1MKA - chains A and B; structure by X-ray diffraction, 2.00 A resolution.

== Chain A (and B) ==
Name: Beta-hydroxydecanoyl thiol ester dehydrase
Source organism: Escherichia coli
Notes: EC 4.2.1.60; chain B of this document is another copy of the same molecule, construct and numbering; everything in this record applies to it too
UniProt: P0A6Q3 (FABA_ECOLI); numbering as in UniProt (aligned over 1-171)
Amino-acid sequence (171 residues; row label = number of the first residue in the row):
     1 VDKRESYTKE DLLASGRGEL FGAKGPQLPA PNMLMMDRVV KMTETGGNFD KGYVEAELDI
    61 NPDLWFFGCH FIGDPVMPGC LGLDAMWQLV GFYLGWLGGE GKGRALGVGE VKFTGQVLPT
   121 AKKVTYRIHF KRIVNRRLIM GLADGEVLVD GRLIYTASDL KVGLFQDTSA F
Covalent attachments: 2-decenoyl N-acetyl cysteamine (DAC) linked to His70
Residues lining bound ligands:
  - 2-decenoyl N-acetyl cysteamine (DAC), molecule 1: Pro26, Gln27, Leu28, Asp84, Trp87, Gln88, Gly91, Phe92, Gly103, Arg104, Ala105, Leu106, Val162, Phe171
  - 2-decenoyl N-acetyl cysteamine (DAC), molecule 2: Phe71, Val76, Met77, Pro78, Gly79, Phe113, Thr114, Gly115, Gln116
From the paper describing this entry:
  - binding site for 2-decenoyl N-acetyl cysteamine: Pro26 to Pro29, His70, Asp84, Tyr155
  - catalytic residues: His70, Asp84
  - conformationally variable residues (side-chain flip): His70
  - self-association interface (contacts with another copy of this molecule): Gly109 to Glu110
  - catalytic residues: Gly79, Cys80 (proposed by the authors, not directly observed)

== Chain A / chain B interface ==
Contacting residue pairs (75):
  Gly16(A) - Ile72(B)
  Gln27(A) - Phe71(B)
  Gln27(A) - Ile72(B)  hydrogen bond (side chain-backbone)
  Leu28(A) - Phe71(B)
  Pro29(A) - Cys69(B)
  Pro29(A) - His70(B)
  Pro29(A) - Phe71(B)
  Ala30(A) - Cys69(B)  hydrogen bond (backbone-backbone)
  Ala30(A) - Ile72(B)  hydrophobic
  Pro31(A) - Cys69(B)
  Asn32(A) - Cys69(B)
  Met33(A) - Trp65(B)  hydrophobic
  Met33(A) - Cys69(B)  hydrophobic
  Met33(A) - His70(B)
  Met33(A) - Pro78(B)  hydrophobic
  Met33(A) - Cys80(B)  hydrophobic
  Trp65(A) - Met33(B)  hydrophobic
  Trp65(A) - Trp65(B)  hydrophobic
  Cys69(A) - Pro29(B)
  Cys69(A) - Ala30(B)  hydrogen bond (backbone-backbone)
  Cys69(A) - Pro31(B)
  Cys69(A) - Asn32(B)
  Cys69(A) - Met33(B)  hydrophobic
  His70(A) - Pro29(B)
  His70(A) - Met33(B)
  His70(A) - Asp84(B)
  Phe71(A) - Gln27(B)
  Phe71(A) - Leu28(B)
  Phe71(A) - Pro29(B)
  Phe71(A) - Gly103(B)
  Phe71(A) - Arg104(B)
  Ile72(A) - Gly16(B)
  Ile72(A) - Gln27(B)  hydrogen bond (backbone-side chain)
  Ile72(A) - Ala30(B)  hydrophobic
  Asp74(A) - Lys102(B)
  Asp74(A) - Arg104(B)  salt bridge
  Cys80(A) - Met33(B)  hydrophobic
  Cys80(A) - Cys80(B)
  Cys80(A) - Asp84(B)  hydrogen bond
  Cys80(A) - Trp87(B)  hydrophobic
  Leu83(A) - Leu83(B)  hydrophobic
  Asp84(A) - His70(B)
  Asp84(A) - Cys80(B)  hydrogen bond
  Trp87(A) - Phe113(B)  hydrophobic
  Lys102(A) - Asp74(B)
  Gly103(A) - Phe71(B)
  Arg104(A) - Phe71(B)
  Arg104(A) - Asp74(B)  salt bridge
  Arg104(A) - Gln116(B)  hydrogen bond
  Ala105(A) - Phe113(B)
  Leu106(A) - Lys112(B)
  Leu106(A) - Phe113(B)  hydrogen bond (backbone-backbone)
  Gly107(A) - Val111(B)
  Val108(A) - Glu110(B)
  Val108(A) - Val111(B)  hydrogen bond (backbone-backbone)
  Gly109(A) - Gly109(B)
  Glu110(A) - Val108(B)
  Glu110(A) - Gly109(B)  hydrogen bond (backbone-backbone)
  Val111(A) - Gly107(B)
  Val111(A) - Val108(B)  hydrogen bond (backbone-backbone)
  Lys112(A) - Leu106(B)
  Phe113(A) - Trp87(B)  hydrophobic
  Phe113(A) - Ala105(B)
  Phe113(A) - Leu106(B)  hydrogen bond (backbone-backbone)
  Thr114(A) - Phe171(B)
  Gly115(A) - Phe171(B)
  Gln116(A) - Arg104(B)  hydrogen bond
  Gln116(A) - Thr168(B)  hydrogen bond (side chain-backbone)
  Gln116(A) - Phe171(B)  hydrogen bond (backbone-backbone)
  Thr168(A) - Gln116(B)  hydrogen bond (backbone-side chain)
  Ala170(A) - Arg152(B)  hydrogen bond (backbone-side chain)
  Phe171(A) - Thr114(B)
  Phe171(A) - Gly115(B)
  Phe171(A) - Gln116(B)  hydrogen bond (backbone-backbone)
  Phe171(A) - Arg152(B)  hydrogen bond (backbone-side chain)
Other interface residues (no listed pair), chain A (40 interface residues in all): Arg17, Val76, Pro78, Leu81
Other interface residues (no listed pair), chain B (39 interface residues in all): Val76, Leu81
From the paper, about this interface:
  - pairs named by the authors: Cys80(A)-Asp84(B) (water-mediated contact)

== In short ==
The interface between chain A and chain B involves 40 residues on one side and 39 on the other; the contacts
include 19 hydrogen bonds and 2 salt bridges. Polar contacts include Asp74(A)-Arg104(B), Gln27(A)-Ile72(B) and
Cys80(A)-Asp84(B). The authors report a water-mediated contact between Cys80(A) and Asp84(B). The paper
reports catalytic residues His70(A), Asp84(A) and Gly79(A) among others; a binding site for 2-decenoyl
N-acetyl cysteamine at Pro26(A), His70(A) and Asp84(A) among others.
Both chains are Beta-hydroxydecanoyl thiol ester dehydrase (Escherichia coli). Entry 1MKA (E. coli
beta-hydroxydecanoyl thiol ester dehydrase modified by its classic mechanism-based inactivator,
3-decynoyl-N-acetyl cysteamine) was determined by X-ray diffraction (same publication as 1MKB).
